6HVW - chains R and S of the 28 polymer chains in the assembly; structure by X-ray diffraction, 3.00 A resolution.

Chain R:
Molecule: Proteasome subunit alpha type-5
Organism: Saccharomyces cerevisiae (strain ATCC 204508 / S288c)
Notes: EC 3.4.25.1
UniProt: P32379 (PSA5_YEAST); residues -7 to 252 here correspond to UniProt positions 1-260 (UniProt number = residue number + 8)
Chain sequence (260 residues; numbered -7 to 252; the number before each row is that of its first residue; numbers below 1 keep their minus sign (Met-7 is residue -7)):
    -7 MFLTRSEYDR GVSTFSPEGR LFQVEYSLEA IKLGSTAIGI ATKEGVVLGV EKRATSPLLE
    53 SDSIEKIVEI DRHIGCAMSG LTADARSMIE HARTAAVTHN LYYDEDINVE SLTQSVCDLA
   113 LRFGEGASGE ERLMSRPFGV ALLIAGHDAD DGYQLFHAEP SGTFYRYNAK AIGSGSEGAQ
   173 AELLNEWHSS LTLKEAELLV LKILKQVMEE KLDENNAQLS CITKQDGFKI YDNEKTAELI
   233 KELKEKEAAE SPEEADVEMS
Unresolved in the structure: -7 to 0, 118-124, 243-252

Chain S:
Molecule: Proteasome subunit alpha type-6
Organism: Saccharomyces cerevisiae (strain ATCC 204508 / S288c)
Notes: EC 3.4.25.1
UniProt: P40302 (PSA6_YEAST); residues 0-233 here correspond to UniProt positions 1-234 (UniProt number = residue number + 1)
Chain sequence (234 residues; each row starts with the number of its first residue; numbering starts at 0):
     0 MFRNNYDGDT VTFSPTGRLF QVEYALEAIK QGSVTVGLRS NTHAVLVALK RNADELSSYQ
    60 KKIIKCDEHM GLSLAGLAPD ARVLSNYLRQ QCNYSSLVFN RKLAVERAGH LLCDKAQKNT
   120 QSYGGRPYGV GLLIIGYDKS GAHLLEFQPS GNVTELYGTA IGARSQGAKT YLERTLDTFI
   180 KIDGNPDELI KAGVEAISQS LRDESLTVDN LSIAIVGKDT PFTIYDGEAV AKYI
Unresolved in the structure: 0-2
Curated features (UniProtKB/Swiss-Prot):
  - modified residue: Ser13 (Phosphoserine)
  - cross-link: Lys190 (Glycyl lysine isopeptide (Lys-Gly) (interchain with G-Cter in ubiquitin))

How chain R and chain S interact:
Contacting residue pairs - 45 pairs, chain R then chain S:
  Ser5(R) with Arg125(S)
  Thr6(R) with Gly7(S); Gln20(S)
  Phe7(R) with Gln20(S), hydrogen bond (backbone-side chain); Tyr23(S); Ala24(S), hydrophobic; Leu76(S), hydrophobic; Arg125(S); Pro126(S); Gly128(S)
  Ser8(R) with Tyr23(S)
  Pro9(R) with Tyr23(S), hydrophobic
  Glu10(R) with Glu26(S); Gln30(S)
  Gly11(R) with Tyr23(S); Ala27(S)
  Leu13(R) with Arg125(S)
  Gln106(R) with Arg81(S), hydrogen bond
  Asp110(R) with Arg81(S), salt bridge
  Leu113(R) with Pro78(S), hydrophobic; Arg125(S)
  Ser153(R) with Pro78(S)
  Gly154(R) with Pro78(S)
  Thr155(R) with Gln59(S); Pro78(S)
  Phe156(R) with Gln59(S)
  Tyr157(R) with Arg50(S); Ala52(S); Ser56(S); Ser57(S); Gln59(S)
  Arg158(R) with Ser56(S); Ser57(S), hydrogen bond (backbone-backbone)
  Tyr159(R) with Ala52(S); Asp53(S); Leu55(S); Ser56(S)
  Asn160(R) with Leu55(S), hydrogen bond (backbone-backbone)
  Ala161(R) with Leu55(S)
  Gln172(R) with Asp53(S), hydrogen bond; Leu55(S)
  Leu175(R) with Leu55(S)
  Leu176(R) with Glu54(S); Leu55(S), hydrophobic
  Trp179(R) with Leu55(S), hydrophobic
Other interface residues (no listed pair), chain R (26 interface residues in all): Arg2, Gly3
Other interface residues (no listed pair), chain S (26 interface residues in all): Asp6, Asn51, Lys60, Asp79, Gly123

In short:
The chain R/chain S interface involves 26 residues from each chain, with 5 hydrogen bonds and 1 salt bridge.
Polar pairs include Asp110(R)-Arg81(S), Phe7(R)-Gln20(S) and Gln106(R)-Arg81(S).
Here chain R is Proteasome subunit alpha type-5 and chain S is Proteasome subunit alpha type-6, both from
Saccharomyces cerevisiae (strain ATCC 204508 / S288c). Entry 6HVW (Yeast 20S proteasome with human beta2i
(1-53) in complex with 43) was determined by X-ray diffraction together with 6HTB, 6HTC, 6HTD, 6HTP, 6HTR,
6HUB and 30 further entries from the same study.
